Entry 6DA1 (X-ray diffraction, 2.00 A resolution); this record covers chains A and C of the 3 polymer chains in the assembly.

# Chain A
Protein: Protein C-ets-1
Organism: Mus musculus
UniProt: P27577 (ETS1_MOUSE); residue numbers follow UniProt; this construct covers 301-440
Amino-acid sequence (140 residues; numbered 301 to 440; the number before each row is that of its first residue):
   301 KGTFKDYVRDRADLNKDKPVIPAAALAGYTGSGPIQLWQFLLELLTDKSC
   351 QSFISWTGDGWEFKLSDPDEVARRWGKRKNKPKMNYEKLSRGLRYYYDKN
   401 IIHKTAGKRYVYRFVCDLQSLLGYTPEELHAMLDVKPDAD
Disordered / not traced: 301, 439-440
UniProt features mapped onto this chain:
  - DNA-binding region: I335 to V415 (ETS)
  - region: F304 to A312 (Helix HI-1), A323 to T330 (Helix HI-2), L418 to L422 (Helix H4), P426 to M432 (Helix H5)
  - modified residue: K305 (N6-acetyllysine)
  - mutagenesis: L429 (L429A: Reduced autoinhibition)

# Chain C
Protein: serine-rich region (SRR) peptide
Amino-acid sequence (17 residues; row label = number of the first residue in the row):
   281 PSXDSXDXEDXPAALWX
Modified / non-standard residues: S282, S285 (phosphoserine; SEP); PF5 (2,3,4,5,6-pentafluoro-L-phenylalanine) at position 283, PF5 (2,3,4,5,6-pentafluoro-L-phenylalanine) at position 286, PF5 (2,3,4,5,6-pentafluoro-L-phenylalanine) at position 288, PF5 (2,3,4,5,6-pentafluoro-L-phenylalanine) at position 291, NH2 (amino group) at position 297

# Interface between chain A and chain C
Contacting residue pairs - 7 pairs, chain A then chain C:
  P334(A) - L295(C)
  P334(A) - W296(C)
  P334(A) - NH2_297(C)
  W375(A) - W296(C)  hydrophobic
  K379(A) - L295(C)  hydrogen bond (side chain-backbone)
  K379(A) - W296(C)
  K381(A) - W296(C)
Other interface residues (no listed pair), chain A (6 interface residues in all): I335, Q336
Other interface residues (no listed pair), chain C (4 interface residues in all): A294

# Summary
The interface between chain A and chain C involves 6 residues on one side and 4 on the other; the contacts
include 1 hydrogen bond. Its one hydrogen-bonded contact is K379(A)-L295(C). Curated annotation (UniProt)
lists a DNA-binding region and one mutagenesis site on chain A.
Here chain A is Protein C-ets-1 (Mus musculus) and chain C is serine-rich region (SRR) peptide. Entry 6DA1
(ETS1 in complex with synthetic SRR mimic) was determined by X-ray diffraction (same publication as 6DAT).
